7MLP - chain A; structure by X-ray diffraction, 1.78 A resolution.

# Chain A
Name: Ricin
From: Ricinus communis
Notes: EC 3.2.2.22
Reference sequence: P02879 (RICI_RICCO); residues 1-267 here correspond to UniProt positions 36-302 (UniProt number = residue number + 35)
Chain sequence (268 residues; each row starts with the number of its first residue; numbering starts at 0):
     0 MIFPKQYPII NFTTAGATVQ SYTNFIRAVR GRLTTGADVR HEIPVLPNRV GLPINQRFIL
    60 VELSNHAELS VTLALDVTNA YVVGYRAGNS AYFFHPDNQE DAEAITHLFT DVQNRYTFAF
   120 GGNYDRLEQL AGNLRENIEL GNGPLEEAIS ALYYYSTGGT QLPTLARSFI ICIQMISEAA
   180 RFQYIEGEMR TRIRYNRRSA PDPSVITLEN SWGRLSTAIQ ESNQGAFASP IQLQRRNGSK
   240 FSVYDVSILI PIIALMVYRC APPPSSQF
Not modelled in the structure: 0-4, 262-267
Differences from the reference sequence: initiating methionine (0)
Metal / ion sites: Zn2+ site 1 near His40 (its only coordinating residue here); Zn2+ site 2: His65, Glu102, His106 (together with 1,2-ethanediol)
Small-molecule neighbours: ZJ4 (5-(2,6-dimethylphenyl)thiophene-2-carboxylic acid): Tyr183, Ser203, Leu207, Leu232, Gln233, Arg234, Arg235, Phe240, Ile247, Leu248, Ile251
Reported in the primary citation:
  - binding site for ZJ4: Tyr183, Ser203, Leu207, Leu232, Gln233, Arg234, Arg235, Phe240, Ile247, Leu248, Ile251
  - catalytic residues: Tyr80, Tyr123, Glu177, Arg180, Trp211 (citing earlier work)

# In short
Ligands of chain A: compound ZJ4. His65, Glu102 and His106 form the Zn2+ site 2. The paper reports catalytic
residues Tyr80, Tyr123 and Glu177 among others; a binding site for ZJ4 at Tyr183, Ser203 and Leu207 among
others.
Chain A is Ricin (Ricinus communis); the structure, Crystal structure of ricin A chain in complex with
5-(2,6-dimethylphenyl)thiophene-2-carboxylic acid, was determined by X-ray diffraction (same publication as
7MLN, 7MLO and 7MLT).
